6ZLJ - chain A; structure by X-ray diffraction, 1.70 A resolution.

Chain A:
Protein: Epimerase domain-containing protein
From: Bacillus cereus
Reference sequence: J8BY31 (J8BY31_BACCE); residues 1-317 here = UniProt positions 1-317
Sequence (327 residues; each row starts with the number of its first residue):
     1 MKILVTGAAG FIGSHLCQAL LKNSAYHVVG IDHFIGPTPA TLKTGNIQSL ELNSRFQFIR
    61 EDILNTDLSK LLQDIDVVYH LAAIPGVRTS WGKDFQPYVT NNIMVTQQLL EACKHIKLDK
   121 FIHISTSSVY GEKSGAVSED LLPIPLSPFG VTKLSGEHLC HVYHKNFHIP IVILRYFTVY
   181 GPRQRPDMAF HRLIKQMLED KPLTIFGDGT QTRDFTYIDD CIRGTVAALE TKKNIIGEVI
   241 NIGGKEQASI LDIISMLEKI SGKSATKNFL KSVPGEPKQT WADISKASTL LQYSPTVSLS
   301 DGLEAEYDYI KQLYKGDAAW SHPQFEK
Not modelled in the structure: 315-327
Differences from the reference sequence: engineered mutation Phe-149 (Tyr in J8BY31); expression tag (318-327)
Small-molecule neighbours:
  - NAD (nicotinamide-adenine-dinucleotide): Gly-7, Ala-9, Gly-10, Phe-11, Ile-12, Gly-13, Ile-31, Asp-32, His-33, Phe-34, Ile-35, Pro-37, Thr-38, Lys-43, Glu-61, Asp-62, Ile-63, Leu-81, Ala-82, Ala-83, Pro-85, Asn-101, Val-105, Ile-124, Ser-125, Thr-126, Phe-149, Lys-153, Tyr-176, Thr-178, Val-179, Arg-185, Met-188
  - UDP-4-Deoxy-4-Fluoro-Glucuronic acid (UGF; (2R,3S,4R,5R,6R)-6-[[[(2R,3S,4R,5R)-5-[2,4-bis(oxidanylidene)pyrimidin-1-yl]-3,4-bis(oxidany l)oxolan-2-yl]methoxy-oxidanyl-phosphoryl]oxy-oxidanyl-phosphoryl]oxy-3-fluoranyl-4,5-bis(oxidanyl)oxane-2-carboxylic acid): Pro-85, Val-87, Arg-88, Thr-126, Ser-127, Ser-128, Phe-149, Tyr-176, Phe-177, Thr-178, Arg-185, Asp-187, Met-188, Ala-189, Arg-192, Thr-204, Ile-205, Phe-206, Gln-211, Arg-213, Ile-250, Glu-276
From the paper describing this entry:
  - mutagenesis - Y149F: decreased catalytic activity (citing earlier work)
  - catalytic residues: Thr-126, Lys-153 (proposed by the authors, not directly observed)
  - mutagenesis - R88A (8-fold): decreased catalytic activity

In short:
Chain A binds NAD and UDP-4-Deoxy-4-Fluoro-Glucuronic acid. The paper reports catalytic residues Thr-126 and
Lys-153; Y149F and R88A reduce catalytic activity.
Chain A is Epimerase domain-containing protein (Bacillus cereus); the structure, Crystal Structure of
UDP-Glucuronic acid 4-epimerase Y149F mutant from Bacillus cereus in complex with
UDP-4-DEOXY-4-FLUORO-Glucuronic acid ..., was determined by X-ray diffraction together with 6ZL6, 6ZLA, 6ZLD,
6ZLK and 6ZLL from the same study.
